PDB entry 8FCJ | electron microscopy, 2.83 A resolution | chains I and O of the 15 polymer chains in the assembly

== Chain I ==
Protein: Type I-B CRISPR-associated protein Cas8
Source organism: Nostoc sp. 'Peltigera membranacea cyanobiont' 210A
Reference sequence: A0A235IGR9 (A0A235IGR9_9NOSO); residues 3-526 here correspond to UniProt positions 2-525 (UniProt number = residue number - 1)
Amino-acid sequence (534 residues; row label = number of the first residue in the row; numbers below 1 keep their minus sign (Met-7 is residue -7)):
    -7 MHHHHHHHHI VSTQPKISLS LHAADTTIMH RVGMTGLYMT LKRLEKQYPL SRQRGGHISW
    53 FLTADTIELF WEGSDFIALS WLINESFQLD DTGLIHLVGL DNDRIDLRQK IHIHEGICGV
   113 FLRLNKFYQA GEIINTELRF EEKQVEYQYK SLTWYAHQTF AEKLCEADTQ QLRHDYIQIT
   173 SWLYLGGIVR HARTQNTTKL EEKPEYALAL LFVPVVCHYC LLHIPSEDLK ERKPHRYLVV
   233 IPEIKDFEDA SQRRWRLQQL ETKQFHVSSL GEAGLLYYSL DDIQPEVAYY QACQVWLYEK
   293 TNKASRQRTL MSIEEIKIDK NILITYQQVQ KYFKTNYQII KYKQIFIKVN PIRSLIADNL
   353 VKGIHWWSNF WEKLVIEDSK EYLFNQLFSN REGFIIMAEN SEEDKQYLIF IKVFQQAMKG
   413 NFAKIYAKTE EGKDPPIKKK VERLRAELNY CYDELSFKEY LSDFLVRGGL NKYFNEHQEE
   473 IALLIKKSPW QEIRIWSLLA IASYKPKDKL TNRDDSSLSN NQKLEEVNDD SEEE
Unresolved in the structure: -7 to 4, 499-526
Sequence notes: initiating methionine (-7); expression tag (-6 to 2)

== Chain O ==
Molecule: Non-target DNA strand
Sequence (65 nucleotides; numbered 1 to 65; the number before each row is that of its first residue):
     1 GTAGATCATG GAGAAGTCAT TTAATAAGGC CACTGTTAAA CGTAGATATA TCTACGCGTA
    61 GATAT
Unresolved in the structure: 13-65

== How chain I and chain O interact ==
Residue-residue contacts - 15 pairs, chain I then chain O:
  Leu116(I) with DG10(O), base contact
  Asn117(I) with DT9(O), hydrogen bond to the base; DG10(O), hydrogen bond to the base
  Lys118(I) with DA8(O), hydrogen bond to the base; DT9(O), hydrogen bond to the base
  Tyr120(I) with DG10(O), hydrogen bond to the phosphate; DG11(O), phosphate contact
  Ile125(I) with DA12(O), phosphate contact
  Gln140(I) with DA12(O), phosphate contact
  Lys142(I) with DG11(O), phosphate contact; DA12(O), phosphate contact
  Arg185(I) with DA5(O), salt bridge to the phosphate
  Asn188(I) with DG4(O), phosphate contact
  Arg298(I) with DG10(O), base contact
  Gln299(I) with DG10(O), hydrogen bond to the base

== In short ==
The interface between chain I and chain O involves 11 residues on one side and 7 on the other; the contacts
include 6 hydrogen bonds and 1 salt bridge. Among the polar pairs are Asn117(I)-DT9(O), Asn117(I)-DG10(O) and
Lys118(I)-DA8(O).
Here chain I is Type I-B CRISPR-associated protein Cas8 (Nostoc sp. 'Peltigera membranacea cyanobiont' 210A)
and chain O is Non-target DNA strand. Entry 8FCJ (Cryo-EM structure of Cascade-DNA (P23) complex in type I-B
CAST system) was determined by electron microscopy (same publication as 8FCU, 8FCV, 8FCW, 8FD2, 8FD3, 8FF4 and
8FF5).
